Entry 5FTJ (electron microscopy, 2.30 A resolution); this record covers chains A and F of the 6 polymer chains in the assembly.

Chain A (and F):
Name: Transitional endoplasmic reticulum atpase
Organism: Homo sapiens
Notes: EC 3.6.4.6; chain F of this document is another copy of the same molecule, construct and numbering; everything in this record applies to it too
UniProtKB: P55072 (TERA_HUMAN); residue numbers follow UniProt; this construct covers 1-806
Amino-acid sequence (806 residues; row label = number of the first residue in the row):
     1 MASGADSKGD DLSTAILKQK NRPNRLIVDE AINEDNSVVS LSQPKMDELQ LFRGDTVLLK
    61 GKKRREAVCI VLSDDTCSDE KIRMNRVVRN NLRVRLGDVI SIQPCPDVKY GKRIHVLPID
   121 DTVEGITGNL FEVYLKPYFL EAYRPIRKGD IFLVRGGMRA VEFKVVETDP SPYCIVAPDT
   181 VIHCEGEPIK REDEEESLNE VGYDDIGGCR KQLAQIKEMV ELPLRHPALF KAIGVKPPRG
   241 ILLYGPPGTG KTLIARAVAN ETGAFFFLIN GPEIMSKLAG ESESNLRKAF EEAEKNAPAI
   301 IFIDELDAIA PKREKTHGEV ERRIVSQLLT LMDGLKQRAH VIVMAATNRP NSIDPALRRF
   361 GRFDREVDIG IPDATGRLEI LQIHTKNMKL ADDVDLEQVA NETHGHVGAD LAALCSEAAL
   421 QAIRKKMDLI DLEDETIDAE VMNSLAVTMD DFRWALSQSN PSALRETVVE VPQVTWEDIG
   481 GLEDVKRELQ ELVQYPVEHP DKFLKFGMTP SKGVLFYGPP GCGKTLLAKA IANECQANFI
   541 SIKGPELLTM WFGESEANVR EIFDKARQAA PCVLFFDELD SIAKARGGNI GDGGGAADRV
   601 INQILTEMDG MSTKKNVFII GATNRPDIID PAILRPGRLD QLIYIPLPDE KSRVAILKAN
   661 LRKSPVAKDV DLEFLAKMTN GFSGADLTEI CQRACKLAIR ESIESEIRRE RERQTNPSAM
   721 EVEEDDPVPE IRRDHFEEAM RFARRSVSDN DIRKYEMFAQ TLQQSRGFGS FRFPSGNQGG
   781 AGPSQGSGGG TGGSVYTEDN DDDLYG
Unresolved in the structure: 1-20, 708-727, 764-806
Small-molecule neighbours:
  - ADP (adenosine-5'-diphosphate), molecule 1: Asp205, Ile206, Gly207, Pro246, Pro247, Gly248, Thr249, Gly250, Lys251, Thr252, Leu253, Ile380, Ile383, His384, Gly408, Ala409, Ala412
  - ADP, molecule 2: Asp478, Ile479, Gly480, Leu482, Pro519, Pro520, Gly521, Cys522, Gly523, Lys524, Thr525, Leu526, Ile656, Asn660, Gly684, Ala685, Thr688
  - OJA (1-(3-(5-fluoro-1H-indol-2-yl)phenyl)piperidin-4-yl)(2-(4-isopropyl-piperazin1-yl)ethyl)-carbamate): Leu492, Val493, Gln494, Pro496, Val497, Glu498, Pro510, Ser511, Lys512, Cys535, Ala537, Pro571, Cys572, Lys614, Asn616, Val617, Phe618
UniProt features mapped onto this chain:
  - region: Thr797 to Gly806 (Interaction with UBXN6)
  - motif: Asp802 to Gly806 (PIM motif)
  - binding site (ATP): Pro247 to Leu253, Asn348, His384, Gly521 to Leu526
  - modified residue: Ala2 (N-acetylalanine), Ser3 (Phosphoserine), Ser7 (Phosphoserine), Ser13 (Phosphoserine), Ser37 (Phosphoserine), Lys315 (N6,N6,N6-trimethyllysine), Thr436 (Phosphothreonine), Ser462 (Phosphoserine), Lys502 (N6-acetyllysine), Lys505 (N6-acetyllysine), Lys668 (N6-acetyllysine), Ser702 (Phosphoserine), Lys754 (N6-acetyllysine), Ser770 (Phosphoserine), Ser775 (Phosphoserine), Ser787 (Phosphoserine), Tyr805 (Phosphotyrosine)
  - cross-link (Glycyl lysine isopeptide (Lys-Gly)): Lys8 (interchain with G-Cter in SUMO2), Lys18 (interchain with G-Cter in SUMO2)
Reported in the primary citation:
  - binding site for ADP: Asp478, Asn660
  - contacts within the chain: Trp551-Phe552 (hydrophobic contact)
  - self-association interface (contacts with another copy of this molecule); pairs are residue here / residue on that copy: Phe552-Arg599 (hydrogen bond)
  - binding site for OJA: Val493, Pro496, Val497, Glu498, Pro510, Ser511, Cys535, Ala537, Pro571, Phe618
  - conformationally variable residues (side-chain flip): Arg599

Chain A / chain F interface:
Contacting residue pairs (99; chain A residue first):
  Glu124(A) - Lys231(F)  salt bridge
  Met158(A) - Ile233(F)  hydrophobic
  Met158(A) - Gly234(F)
  Arg159(A) - Ala232(F)
  Asn270(A) - Asp333(F)
  Pro272(A) - Ser326(F)
  Pro272(A) - Thr330(F)
  Glu273(A) - Thr330(F)
  Met275(A) - Arg323(F)
  Met275(A) - Ser326(F)
  Ser276(A) - Arg323(F)
  Ser276(A) - Ser326(F)
  Ser276(A) - Gln327(F)
  Lys277(A) - Arg323(F)
  Leu278(A) - Arg323(F)
  Glu305(A) - Arg359(F)  salt bridge
  Glu305(A) - Arg362(F)  salt bridge
  His317(A) - Lys315(F)  hydrogen bond (side chain-backbone)
  His317(A) - Thr316(F)
  Gly318(A) - Arg322(F)
  Glu319(A) - Arg322(F)
  Val320(A) - Glu319(F)
  Val320(A) - Arg322(F)
  Glu321(A) - Arg322(F)
  Gln398(A) - Leu504(F)
  Glu402(A) - Thr613(F)  hydrogen bond
  His404(A) - Met611(F)
  His404(A) - Thr613(F)
  Ala409(A) - Phe360(F)
  Ser416(A) - Lys236(F)  hydrogen bond (side chain-backbone)
  Leu420(A) - Leu222(F)
  Leu420(A) - Val235(F)  hydrophobic
  Ile423(A) - Leu222(F)  hydrophobic
  Ile423(A) - Ile233(F)  hydrophobic
  Arg424(A) - Glu218(F)  hydrogen bond (side chain-backbone)
  Arg424(A) - Glu221(F)
  Arg424(A) - Leu222(F)
  Asp428(A) - Leu222(F)
  Asp428(A) - His226(F)  salt bridge
  Asp428(A) - Leu229(F)
  Asp431(A) - Val99(F)
  Glu433(A) - Ala228(F)
  Ile437(A) - Ala232(F)  hydrophobic
  Trp454(A) - Glu218(F)
  Leu456(A) - Lys615(F)  hydrogen bond (backbone-side chain)
  Gln458(A) - Gln215(F)
  Gln458(A) - Arg365(F)  hydrogen bond (backbone-side chain)
  Ser459(A) - Arg365(F)
  Asn460(A) - Asp364(F)
  Asn460(A) - Arg365(F)
  Asn460(A) - Glu366(F)
  Pro461(A) - Lys615(F)
  Leu464(A) - Gly610(F)
  Leu464(A) - Ser612(F)
  Arg465(A) - Arg560(F)
  Arg465(A) - Asp564(F)  salt bridge
  Arg465(A) - Glu607(F)  salt bridge
  Pro545(A) - Asn602(F)  hydrogen bond (backbone-side chain)
  Pro545(A) - Thr606(F)
  Leu548(A) - Asn602(F)
  Thr549(A) - Asn602(F)
  Thr549(A) - Gln603(F)  hydrogen bond
  Phe552(A) - Asp598(F)
  Phe552(A) - Arg599(F)  hydrogen bond (backbone-side chain)
  Lys584(A) - Gly595(F)  hydrogen bond (backbone-backbone)
  Ala585(A) - Gly594(F)
  Ala585(A) - Gly595(F)  hydrogen bond (backbone-backbone)
  Arg586(A) - Gly593(F)
  Arg586(A) - Gly594(F)
  Arg586(A) - Gly595(F)
  Gly587(A) - Gly593(F)
  Gly587(A) - Gly594(F)
  Gly587(A) - Gly595(F)
  Ser664(A) - Phe506(F)
  Pro665(A) - Lys505(F)
  Gln692(A) - Met508(F)
  Cys695(A) - Phe506(F)
  Lys696(A) - Met508(F)
  Lys696(A) - Gln641(F)
  Ala698(A) - Phe506(F)  hydrophobic
  Ile699(A) - Phe503(F)  hydrophobic
  Ile699(A) - Phe506(F)  hydrophobic
  Ile699(A) - Met508(F)  hydrophobic
  Arg700(A) - Glu491(F)  salt bridge
  Ser702(A) - Lys502(F)  hydrogen bond
  Ile703(A) - Tyr495(F)  hydrophobic
  Ile703(A) - His499(F)
  Ile703(A) - Lys502(F)
  Ile703(A) - Phe503(F)  hydrophobic
  Glu704(A) - Glu491(F)
  Glu706(A) - His499(F)  salt bridge
  Glu706(A) - Lys502(F)  salt bridge
  Ile707(A) - His499(F)
  Pro729(A) - Lys505(F)  hydrogen bond (backbone-side chain)
  Pro729(A) - Phe506(F)
  Glu730(A) - Lys505(F)  salt bridge
  Phe742(A) - Gln763(F)
  Arg744(A) - Thr761(F)  hydrogen bond (side chain-backbone)
  Arg744(A) - Leu762(F)
Other interface residues (no listed pair), chain A (72 interface residues in all): Ala279, Asp307, His406, Ala412, Ala413, Glu417, Ala419, Leu429, Thr436, Gly553, Lys663
Other interface residues (no listed pair), chain F (70 interface residues in all): Glu80, Phe230, Glu314, Gly318, Leu329, Gly507, Glu556, Phe563, Arg567, Ala597, Lys614, Arg638

In short:
72 residues of chain A and 70 residues of chain F are in contact; the contacts include 14 hydrogen bonds and
10 salt bridges. Polar contacts include Glu124(A)-Lys231(F), Glu305(A)-Arg359(F) and Glu305(A)-Arg362(F). The
paper reports a binding site for OJA at Val493(A), Pro496(A) and Val497(A) among others; a binding site for
ADP at Asp478(A) and Asn660(A).
Both chains are Transitional endoplasmic reticulum atpase (Homo sapiens). Entry 5FTJ (Cryo-EM structure of
human p97 bound to UPCDC30245 inhibitor) was determined by electron microscopy together with 5FTK, 5FTL, 5FTM
and 5FTN from the same study.
